5FGA - chains C and D of the 28 polymer chains in the assembly; structure by X-ray diffraction, 2.70 A resolution.

[Chain C]
Name: Proteasome subunit alpha type-4
Organism: Saccharomyces cerevisiae S288c
Notes: EC 3.4.25.1
UniProtKB: P40303 (PSA4_YEAST); residues -1 to 252 here correspond to UniProt positions 1-254 (UniProt number = residue number + 2)
Chain sequence (254 residues; row label = number of the first residue in the row; numbers below 1 keep their minus sign (Met-1 is residue -1)):
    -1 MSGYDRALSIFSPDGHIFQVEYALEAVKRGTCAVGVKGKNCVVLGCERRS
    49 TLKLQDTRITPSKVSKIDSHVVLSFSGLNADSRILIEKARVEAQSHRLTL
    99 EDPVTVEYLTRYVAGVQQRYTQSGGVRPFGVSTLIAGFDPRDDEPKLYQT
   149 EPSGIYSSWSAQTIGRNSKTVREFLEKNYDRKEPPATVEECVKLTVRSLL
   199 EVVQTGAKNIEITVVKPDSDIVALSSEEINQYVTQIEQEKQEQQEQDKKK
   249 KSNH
Not modelled in the structure: -1 to 0, 241-252

[Chain D]
Name: Proteasome subunit alpha type-5
Organism: Saccharomyces cerevisiae S288c
Notes: EC 3.4.25.1
UniProtKB: P32379 (PSA5_YEAST); residues -7 to 252 here correspond to UniProt positions 1-260 (UniProt number = residue number + 8)
Chain sequence (260 residues; row label = number of the first residue in the row; numbers below 1 keep their minus sign (Met-7 is residue -7)):
    -7 MFLTRSEYDRGVSTFSPEGRLFQVEYSLEAIKLGSTAIGIATKEGVVLGV
    43 EKRATSPLLESDSIEKIVEIDRHIGCAMSGLTADARSMIEHARTAAVTHN
    93 LYYDEDINVESLTQSVCDLALRFGEGASGEERLMSRPFGVALLIAGHDAD
   143 DGYQLFHAEPSGTFYRYNAKAIGSGSEGAQAELLNEWHSSLTLKEAELLV
   193 LKILKQVMEEKLDENNAQLSCITKQDGFKIYDNEKTAELIKELKEKEAAE
   243 SPEEADVEMS
Not modelled in the structure: -7 to 0, 118-124, 243-252

[Chain C / chain D interface]
Pairs across the interface - 64 pairs, chain C then chain D:
  Asp3(C) - Glu117(D)
  Arg4(C) - Glu117(D)
  Ala5(C) - Val4(D)  hydrophobic
  Ala5(C) - Glu117(D)  hydrogen bond (backbone-side chain)
  Ala5(C) - Ser127(D)
  Ser7(C) - Ser127(D)
  Ser7(C) - Arg128(D)
  Ile8(C) - Gln15(D)
  Phe9(C) - Gln15(D)
  Phe9(C) - Tyr18(D)  hydrophobic
  Phe9(C) - Ser19(D)
  Phe9(C) - Ala22(D)  hydrophobic
  Phe9(C) - Leu73(D)  hydrophobic
  Phe9(C) - Arg128(D)
  Phe9(C) - Pro129(D)
  Phe9(C) - Gly131(D)
  Ser10(C) - Tyr18(D)
  Pro11(C) - Tyr18(D)  hydrophobic
  Pro11(C) - Glu21(D)
  Asp12(C) - Glu21(D)
  Gly13(C) - Tyr18(D)
  Gly13(C) - Glu21(D)
  Gly13(C) - Ala22(D)
  His14(C) - Leu25(D)
  Ile15(C) - Leu73(D)  hydrophobic
  Ile15(C) - Arg128(D)
  Lys35(C) - Glu52(D)  salt bridge
  Gln116(C) - Ala75(D)
  Gln116(C) - Asp76(D)
  Gln116(C) - Arg128(D)
  Thr119(C) - Arg128(D)  hydrogen bond (backbone-side chain)
  Gln120(C) - Met126(D)
  Gln120(C) - Ser127(D)  hydrogen bond (backbone-backbone)
  Gln120(C) - Arg128(D)
  Gln120(C) - Pro129(D)
  Gln120(C) - Phe130(D)
  Ser121(C) - Ser127(D)
  Gly122(C) - Ser127(D)
  Ser151(C) - Ala75(D)
  Gly152(C) - Ala75(D)
  Ile153(C) - Thr74(D)
  Ile153(C) - Ala75(D)
  Ser155(C) - Leu51(D)
  Ser155(C) - Ser55(D)
  Ser156(C) - Leu51(D)
  Ser156(C) - Glu52(D)  hydrogen bond
  Ser156(C) - Ser55(D)  hydrogen bond (backbone-side chain)
  Trp157(C) - Thr47(D)
  Trp157(C) - Ser48(D)
  Trp157(C) - Leu50(D)
  Trp157(C) - Leu51(D)
  Trp157(C) - Glu52(D)
  Ser158(C) - Leu50(D)  hydrogen bond (backbone-backbone)
  Ser158(C) - Glu52(D)  hydrogen bond
  Ala159(C) - Leu50(D)
  Leu173(C) - Leu50(D)  hydrophobic
  Glu174(C) - Ser48(D)  hydrogen bond
  Glu174(C) - Pro49(D)
  Glu174(C) - Leu50(D)
  Tyr177(C) - Leu50(D)  hydrophobic
  Arg179(C) - Pro49(D)  hydrogen bond (side chain-backbone)
  Arg179(C) - Leu50(D)
  Arg179(C) - Leu51(D)  hydrogen bond (side chain-backbone)
  Arg179(C) - Glu52(D)
Interface residues without a listed pair, chain C (32 interface residues in all): Tyr154, Arg170
Interface residues without a listed pair, chain D (28 interface residues in all): Asp1, Glu57, Ser79

[In short]
32 residues of chain C and 28 residues of chain D are in contact, with 10 hydrogen bonds and 1 salt bridge.
Among the polar pairs are Lys35(C)-Glu52(D), Ala5(C)-Glu117(D) and Thr119(C)-Arg128(D).
Here chain C is Proteasome subunit alpha type-4 and chain D is Proteasome subunit alpha type-5, both from
Saccharomyces cerevisiae S288c. Entry 5FGA (Yeast 20S proteasome beta5-K33A mutant (propeptide expressed in
trans)) was determined by X-ray diffraction together with 5CZ4, 5CZ5, 5CZ6, 5CZ7, 5CZ8, 5CZ9 and 16 further
entries from the same study.
